Entry 5YI5 (electron microscopy, 3.00 A resolution); this record covers chains J and R of the 24 polymer chains in the assembly.

Chain J (and R):
Name: Ferritin heavy chain
Source organism: Homo sapiens
Notes: EC 1.16.3.1; chain R of this document is another copy of the same molecule, construct and numbering; everything in this record applies to it too
UniProt: P02794 (FRIH_HUMAN); numbering as in UniProt (aligned over 1-177)
Chain sequence (177 residues; each row starts with the number of its first residue):
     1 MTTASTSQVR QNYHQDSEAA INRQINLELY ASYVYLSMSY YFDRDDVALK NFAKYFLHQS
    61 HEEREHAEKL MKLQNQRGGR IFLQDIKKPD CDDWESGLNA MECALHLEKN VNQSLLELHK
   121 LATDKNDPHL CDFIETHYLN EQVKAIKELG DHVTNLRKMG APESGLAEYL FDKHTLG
Disordered / not traced: 1-5
Curated features (UniProtKB/Swiss-Prot):
  - binding site (Fe cation): Glu28, Glu63, His66, Glu108, Gln142
  - site: Arg23 (Essential for association with cargo receptor NCOA4)
  - modified residue: Met1 (N-acetylmethionine), Thr2 (N-acetylthreonine)
  - mutagenesis: Arg23 (R23A: Abrogates interaction with NCOA4. Fails to localize to punctate lysosomal structures), Glu28 (E28A: Reduces iron binding and oxidation rate; when associated with Q-87), Lys87 (K87Q: Reduces iron binding and oxidation rate; when associated with A-28. No effect on iron binding but the oxidation rate is severely reduced; when associated with A-108), Glu108 (E108A: No effect on iron binding but the oxidation rate is severely reduced; when associated with Q-87)

Interface between chain J and chain R:
Contacting residue pairs (17):
  Lys147(J) - Asp43(R)  hydrogen bond (side chain-backbone)
  Lys147(J) - Arg44(R)
  Lys147(J) - Asp45(R)
  Asp151(J) - Asp45(R)
  Asp151(J) - Ala48(R)
  Thr154(J) - Asp45(R)  hydrogen bond (side chain-backbone)
  Thr154(J) - Asp46(R)
  Asn155(J) - Ala48(R)
  Lys158(J) - Asp46(R)
  Lys158(J) - Val47(R)
  Met159(J) - Leu166(R)  hydrophobic
  Met159(J) - Tyr169(R)  hydrophobic
  Phe171(J) - Tyr169(R)
  His174(J) - Tyr169(R)
  His174(J) - Lys173(R)
  His174(J) - His174(R)  hydrogen bond
  Thr175(J) - Tyr169(R)  hydrogen bond
Interface residues without a listed pair, chain J (11 interface residues in all): Gly150, Leu170
Interface residues without a listed pair, chain R (12 interface residues in all): Leu49, Leu170

Summary:
Chain J and chain R form an interface of 11 and 12 residues respectively, with 4 hydrogen bonds. Among the
polar pairs are Lys147(J)-Asp43(R), Thr154(J)-Asp45(R) and His174(J)-His174(R). UniProt lists 5 Fe
cation-binding residues and 4 mutagenesis sites on chain J.
Chain J and chain R are both Ferritin heavy chain (Homo sapiens); the structure, human ferritin mutant -
E-helix deletion, was determined by electron microscopy, deposited together with 5XB1.
